Entry 1YPG (X-ray diffraction, 1.80 A resolution); this record covers chains H and I of the 3 polymer chains in the assembly.

== Chain H ==
Name: Thrombin heavy chain
From: Homo sapiens
Notes: EC 3.4.21.5
UniProtKB: P00734 (THRB_HUMAN); the construct lacks a stretch of the UniProt sequence and is renumbered around it, so the offset changes along the chain: 16-36 = UniProt 364-384; 37-60 = UniProt 386-409; 61-77 = UniProt 419-435; 78-97 = UniProt 437-456; 7 more segments
Sequence (257 residues; each row starts with the number of its first residue; note: 3 numbers in that range are skipped by the numbering (no residue carries them; nothing is unmodelled there); a row labelled like 60A-60I holds insertion residues (60A, then the next letters in order)):
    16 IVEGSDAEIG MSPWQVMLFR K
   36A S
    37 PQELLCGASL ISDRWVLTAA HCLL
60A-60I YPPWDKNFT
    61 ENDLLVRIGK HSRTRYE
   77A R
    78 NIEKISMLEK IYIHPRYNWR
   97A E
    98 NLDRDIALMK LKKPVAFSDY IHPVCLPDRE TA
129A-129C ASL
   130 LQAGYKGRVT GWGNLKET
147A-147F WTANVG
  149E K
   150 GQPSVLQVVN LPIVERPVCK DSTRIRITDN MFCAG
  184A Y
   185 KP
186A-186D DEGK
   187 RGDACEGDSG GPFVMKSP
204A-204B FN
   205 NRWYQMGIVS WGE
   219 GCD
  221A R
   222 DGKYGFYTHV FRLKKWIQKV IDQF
Disordered / not traced: 147A-147F
Disulfide bonds: Cys42-Cys58, Cys168-Cys182, Cys191-Cys220
Residues lining bound ligands: UIR ((1r,3as,4r,8as,8br)-4-(2-benzo[1,3]dioxol-5-yl-1-cyclopropyl-3-oxo-decahydro-pyrrolo[3,4-a]pyrrolizin-4-yl)-benzamidine): His57, Tyr60A, Trp60D, Glu97A, Asn98, Leu99, Ile174, Asp189, Ala190, Glu192, Ser195, Val213, Ser214, Trp215, Gly216, Gly219, Cys220, Gly226
Swiss-Prot annotation at these positions:
  - region: Ala183 to Val200 (High affinity receptor-binding region which is also known as the TP508 peptide)
  - active site (Charge relay system): His57, Asp102, Ser195
  - glycosylation: Asn60G (N-linked (GlcNAc...) (complex) asparagine)

== Chain I ==
Name: Hirudin
UniProtKB: P28504 (HIR2_HIRME); residues 1-10 here correspond to UniProt positions 55-64 (UniProt number = residue number + 54)
Sequence (10 residues; row label = number of the first residue in the row):
     1 DFEEIPEEYL
Modified positions: Tyr9 (o-sulfo-l-tyrosine; TYS)
Swiss-Prot annotation at these positions:
  - region: Asp1 to Leu10 (Interaction with fibrinogen-binding exosite of thrombin)
  - modified residue: Tyr9 (Sulfotyrosine)

== Chain H / chain I interface ==
Residue-residue contacts (21):
  Phe34(H) - Phe2(I)  hydrophobic
  Gln38(H) - Phe2(I)
  Gln38(H) - Glu4(I)
  Gln38(H) - Leu10(I)
  Leu40(H) - Phe2(I)
  Leu65(H) - Ile5(I)  hydrophobic
  Leu65(H) - Tyr9(I)
  Arg67(H) - Ile5(I)
  Arg73(H) - Phe2(I)
  Thr74(H) - Asp1(I)
  Thr74(H) - Phe2(I)
  Thr74(H) - Glu3(I)  hydrogen bond (backbone-backbone)
  Arg75(H) - Glu3(I)
  Tyr76(H) - Glu3(I)  hydrogen bond (backbone-side chain)
  Tyr76(H) - Glu4(I)
  Tyr76(H) - Pro6(I)
  Tyr76(H) - Tyr9(I)
  Glu80(H) - Tyr9(I)
  Lys81(H) - Tyr9(I)
  Ile82(H) - Ile5(I)  hydrophobic
  Ile82(H) - Tyr9(I)
Other interface residues (no listed pair), chain H (16 interface residues in all): Met32, Lys36, Glu39, Met84

== Summary ==
The interface between chain H and chain I involves 16 residues on one side and 8 on the other; the contacts
include 2 hydrogen bonds. Polar contacts include Tyr76(H)-Glu3(I) and Thr74(H)-Glu3(I). Ligands of chain H:
compound UIR. UniProt lists 3 active-site residues on chain H.
Chain H is Thrombin heavy chain (Homo sapiens) and chain I is Hirudin; the structure, Thrombin Inhibitor
Complex, was determined by X-ray diffraction, deposited together with 1YPE, 1YPJ and 1YPK.
